Entry 3K83 (X-ray diffraction, 2.25 A resolution); this record covers chains A and B.

== Chain A (and B) ==
Protein: Fatty-acid amide hydrolase 1
Organism: Rattus norvegicus
Notes: EC 3.5.1.-; fragment: deltaTM-FAAH; chain B of this document is another copy of the same molecule, construct and numbering; everything in this record applies to it too
UniProtKB: P97612 (FAAH1_RAT); residues 30-579 here = UniProt positions 30-579
Amino-acid sequence (573 residues; each row starts with the number of its first residue):
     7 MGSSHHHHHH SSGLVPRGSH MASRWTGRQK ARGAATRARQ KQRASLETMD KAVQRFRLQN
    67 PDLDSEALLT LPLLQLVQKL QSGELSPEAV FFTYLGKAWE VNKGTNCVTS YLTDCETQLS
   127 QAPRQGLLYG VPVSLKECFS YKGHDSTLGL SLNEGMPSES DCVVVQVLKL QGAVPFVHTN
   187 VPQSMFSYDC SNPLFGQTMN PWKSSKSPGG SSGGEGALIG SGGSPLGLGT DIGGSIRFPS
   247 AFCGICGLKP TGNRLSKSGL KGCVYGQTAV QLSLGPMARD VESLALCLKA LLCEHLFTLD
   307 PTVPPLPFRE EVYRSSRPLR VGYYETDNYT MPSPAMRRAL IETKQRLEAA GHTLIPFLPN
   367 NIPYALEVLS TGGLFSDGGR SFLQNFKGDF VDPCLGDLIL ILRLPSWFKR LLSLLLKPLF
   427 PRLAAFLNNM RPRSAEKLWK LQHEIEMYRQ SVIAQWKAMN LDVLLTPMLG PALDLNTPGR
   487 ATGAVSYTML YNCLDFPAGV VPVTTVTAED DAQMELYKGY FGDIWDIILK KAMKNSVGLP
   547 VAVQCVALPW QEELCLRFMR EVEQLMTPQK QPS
Not modelled in the structure: 7-32, 579 (chain B: 7-32, 578-579)
Construct notes: expression tag (7-29); engineered mutation Phe192 (Leu in P97612), Tyr194 (Phe in P97612), Thr377 (Ala in P97612), Asn435 (Ser in P97612), Val491 (Ile in P97612), Met495 (Val in P97612)
Ligand contacts: F27 (6-[2-(3-biphenyl-4-ylpropanoyl)-1,3-oxazol-5-yl]pyridine-2-carboxylic acid): Lys142, Met191, Phe192, Ser193, Tyr194, Ser217, Thr236, Asp237, Ile238, Gly239, Gly240, Ser241, Phe244, Lys267, Gly268, Cys269, Val270, Leu278, Thr377, Leu380, Phe381, Leu404, Phe432, Thr488, Val491, Met495
UniProt features mapped onto this chain:
  - active site: Lys142 (Charge relay system), Ser217 (Charge relay system), Ser241 (Acyl-ester intermediate)
  - binding site (substrate): Met191, Ser217, Ile238 to Ser241
  - modified residue: Ser241 (Phosphoserine)
  - mutagenesis: Lys142 (K142A: Lowers activity 40000-fold. Lowers activity 70000-fold; when associated with A-217), Ser217 (S217A: Lowers activity 3000-fold. Lowers activity 70000-fold; when associated with A-142)
From the paper describing this entry:
  - binding site for F27: Phe192, Ser217, Thr236, Asp237, Ile238 to Ser241, Gly268 to Cys269, Thr377, Phe381, Met436, Thr488, Val491, Met495
  - conformationally variable residues (side-chain flip): Phe192
  - catalytic residues: Ser241
  - catalytic residues: Lys142, Ser217 (citing earlier work)

== How chain A and chain B interact ==
Residue-residue contacts (78; chain A residue first):
  Val270(A) with Trp445(B), hydrophobic
  Tyr271(A) with Trp445(B); His449(B)
  Gly272(A) with Trp445(B); Gln448(B), hydrogen bond (backbone-side chain); His449(B)
  Gln273(A) with Trp445(B)
  Thr274(A) with Thr274(B); Gln448(B), hydrogen bond
  Thr304(A) with Lys463(B)
  Asp306(A) with Gln456(B)
  Pro307(A) with Ile459(B), hydrophobic; Pro555(B); Trp556(B)
  Thr308(A) with Arg455(B); Gln456(B); Ile459(B); Trp556(B), hydrogen bond (backbone-side chain)
  Val309(A) with Trp556(B)
  Pro310(A) with Pro310(B), hydrophobic; Leu312(B), hydrophobic; Trp556(B)
  Pro311(A) with Leu312(B); Arg315(B); Trp556(B)
  Leu312(A) with Pro310(B), hydrophobic; Pro311(B); Leu312(B), hydrophobic
  Arg315(A) with Pro311(B)
  Gly379(A) with Trp445(B)
  Leu380(A) with Trp445(B)
  Ser382(A) with Ala441(B); Trp445(B)
  Asp383(A) with Glu442(B); Trp445(B)
  Arg386(A) with Glu442(B), salt bridge
  Ser387(A) with Glu442(B); Trp445(B)
  Arg439(A) with Ser440(B); Ala441(B), hydrogen bond (backbone-backbone)
  Ser440(A) with Arg439(B); Ser440(B); Ala441(B)
  Ala441(A) with Ser382(B); Arg439(B), hydrogen bond (backbone-backbone); Ser440(B); Ala441(B)
  Glu442(A) with Asp383(B); Arg386(B), salt bridge
  Leu444(A) with Leu444(B), hydrophobic; Trp445(B)
  Trp445(A) with Val270(B), hydrophobic; Tyr271(B); Gly272(B); Gln273(B); Gly379(B); Leu380(B); Ser382(B); Asp383(B); Ser387(B); Leu444(B)
  Gln448(A) with Gly272(B), hydrogen bond (side chain-backbone); Thr274(B), hydrogen bond; Gln448(B)
  His449(A) with Tyr271(B); Gly272(B)
  Arg455(A) with Thr308(B)
  Gln456(A) with Asp306(B), hydrogen bond; Thr308(B)
  Ile459(A) with Pro307(B), hydrophobic; Thr308(B)
  Lys463(A) with Thr304(B)
  Pro555(A) with Pro307(B)
  Trp556(A) with Pro307(B); Thr308(B), hydrogen bond (side chain-backbone); Val309(B); Pro310(B); Pro311(B)
Interface residues without a listed pair, chain A (38 interface residues in all): Ser264, Phe381, Leu554, Gln557
Interface residues without a listed pair, chain B (38 interface residues in all): Ser264, Phe381, Leu554, Gln557

== In short ==
The chain A/chain B interface involves 38 residues from each chain, with 9 hydrogen bonds and 2 salt bridges.
Among the polar pairs are Arg386(A)-Glu442(B), Gly272(A)-Gln448(B) and Thr274(A)-Gln448(B). Chain A binds
compound F27. From the paper: catalytic residues Ser241(A), Lys142(A) and Ser217(A); a binding site for F27 at
Phe192(A), Ser217(A) and Thr236(A) among others.
Both chains are Fatty-acid amide hydrolase 1 (Rattus norvegicus). Entry 3K83 (Crystal Structure Analysis of a
Biphenyl/Oxazole/Carboxypyridine alpha-ketoheterocycle Inhibitor Bound to a Humanized Variant of Fatty Acid
...) was determined by X-ray diffraction, deposited together with 3K7F and 3K84.
